Entry 4AU2 (X-ray diffraction, 2.30 A resolution); this record covers chains A and B of the 5 polymer chains in the assembly.

== Chain A (and B) ==
Protein: Serpin peptidase inhibitor, clade H (heat shock protein 47), member 1, (collagen binding protein 1)
Organism: Canis lupus familiaris
Notes: chain B of this document is another copy of the same molecule, construct and numbering; everything in this record applies to it too
UniProt: C7C419 (C7C419_CANFA); residues 36-418 here = UniProt positions 36-418
Sequence (392 residues; row label = number of the first residue in the row):
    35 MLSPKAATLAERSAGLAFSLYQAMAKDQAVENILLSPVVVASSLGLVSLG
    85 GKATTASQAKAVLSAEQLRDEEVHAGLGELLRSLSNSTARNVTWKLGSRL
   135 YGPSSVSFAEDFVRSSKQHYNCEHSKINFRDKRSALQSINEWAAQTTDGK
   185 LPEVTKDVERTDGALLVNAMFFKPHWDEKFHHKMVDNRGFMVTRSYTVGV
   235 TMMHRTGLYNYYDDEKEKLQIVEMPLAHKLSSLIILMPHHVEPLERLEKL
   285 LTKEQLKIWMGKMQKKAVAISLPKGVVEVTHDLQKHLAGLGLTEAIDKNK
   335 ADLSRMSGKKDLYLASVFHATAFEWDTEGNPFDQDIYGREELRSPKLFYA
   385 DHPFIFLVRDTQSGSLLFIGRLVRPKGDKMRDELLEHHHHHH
Not modelled in the structure: 121-125, 368-375, 415-426 (chain B: 35, 117-126, 343-345, 366-374, 412-426)
Construct notes: expression tag (35, 419-426)
From the paper describing this entry:
  - specificity-determining residues: Tyr383 (proposed by the authors, not directly observed)
  - contacts within the chain: Asp220-His238 (hydrogen bond), Asp220-Arg222 (salt bridge), His238-Ser305 (hydrogen bond), Asp385-His386 (salt bridge)
  - disease-associated variants - L326P: decreased expression
  - disease-associated variants - L78P: decreased expression (citing earlier work)

== Interface between chain A and chain B ==
Pairs across the interface (6; chain A residue first):
  Asn221(A) - Leu376(B)  hydrogen bond (side chain-backbone)
  Asn221(A) - Arg377(B)
  Asn221(A) - Ser378(B)
  Arg222(A) - Ser378(B)
  Gly223(A) - Ser378(B)  hydrogen bond (backbone-side chain)
  Met414(A) - Ser378(B)
Interface residues without a listed pair, chain B (5 interface residues in all): Glu375, Pro379

== In short ==
The interface between chain A and chain B involves 4 residues on one side and 5 on the other; the contacts
include 2 hydrogen bonds. Among the polar pairs are Asn221(A)-Leu376(B) and Gly223(A)-Ser378(B). From the
paper: L326P and L78P of chain A reduce expression; the specificity determinant Tyr383(A).
Both chains are Serpin peptidase inhibitor, clade H (heat shock protein 47), member 1, (collagen binding
protein 1) (Canis lupus familiaris). Entry 4AU2 (Crystal Structure of a Hsp47-collagen complex) was determined
by X-ray diffraction (same publication as 3ZHA, 4AU3, 4AU4 and 4AXY).
